Entry 6MQ7 (X-ray diffraction, 1.78 A resolution); this record covers chain A.

# Chain A
Name: CLIP-associating protein 1
Organism: Homo sapiens
UniProt: Q7Z460 (CLAP1_HUMAN); numbering as in UniProt (aligned over 284-552)
Amino-acid sequence (273 residues; row label = number of the first residue in the row):
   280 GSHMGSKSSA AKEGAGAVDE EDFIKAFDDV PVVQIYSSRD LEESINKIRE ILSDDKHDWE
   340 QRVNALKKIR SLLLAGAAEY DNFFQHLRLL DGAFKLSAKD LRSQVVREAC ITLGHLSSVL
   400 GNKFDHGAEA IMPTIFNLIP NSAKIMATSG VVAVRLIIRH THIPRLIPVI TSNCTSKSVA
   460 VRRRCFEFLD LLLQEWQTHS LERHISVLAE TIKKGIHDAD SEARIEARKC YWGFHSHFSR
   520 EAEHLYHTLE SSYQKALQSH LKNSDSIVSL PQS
Unresolved in the structure: 280-294, 539-552
Construct notes: expression tag (280-283)
Swiss-Prot annotation at these positions:
  - modified residue (Phosphoserine): S545, S548

# Overview
Chain A is CLIP-associating protein 1 (Homo sapiens); the structure, Crystal structure of CLASP1 TOG2 domain
at 1.78A resolution, was determined by X-ray diffraction together with 6MQ5 from the same study.
